PDB entry 5KFI | X-ray diffraction, 1.65 A resolution | chains A and T of the 3 polymer chains in the assembly

Chain A:
Protein: DNA polymerase eta
Organism: Homo sapiens
Notes: EC 2.7.7.7
UniProt: Q9Y253 (POLH_HUMAN); residue numbers follow UniProt; this construct covers 1-432
Sequence (435 residues; row label = number of the first residue in the row; numbers below 1 keep their minus sign (Gly-2 is residue -2)):
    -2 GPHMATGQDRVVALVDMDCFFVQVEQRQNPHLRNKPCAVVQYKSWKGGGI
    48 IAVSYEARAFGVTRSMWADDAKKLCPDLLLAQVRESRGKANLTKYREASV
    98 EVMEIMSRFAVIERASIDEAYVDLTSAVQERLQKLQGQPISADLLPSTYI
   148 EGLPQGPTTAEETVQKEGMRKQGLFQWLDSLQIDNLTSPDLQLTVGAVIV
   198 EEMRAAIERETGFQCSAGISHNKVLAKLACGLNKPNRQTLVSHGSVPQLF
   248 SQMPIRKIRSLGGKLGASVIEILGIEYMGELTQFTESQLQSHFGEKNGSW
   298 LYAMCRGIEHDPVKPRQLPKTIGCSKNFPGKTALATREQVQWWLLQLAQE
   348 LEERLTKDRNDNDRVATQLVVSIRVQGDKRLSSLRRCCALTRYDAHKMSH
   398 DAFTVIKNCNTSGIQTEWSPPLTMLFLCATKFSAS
Unresolved in the structure: 155-159
Differences from the reference sequence: expression tag (-2 to 0)
Swiss-Prot annotation at these positions:
  - binding site (Mg(2+)): Asp13, Met14, Asp115, Glu116
  - binding site (Mn(2+)): Asp13, Met14, Asp115, Glu116
  - binding site (a 2'-deoxyribonucleoside 5'-triphosphate): Arg61
  - natural variant: Val37 (deletion: In XPV), Leu75 (deletion: In XPV), Arg93 (R93P: In XPV), Arg111 (R111H: In XPV), Thr122 (T122P: In XPV), Gly153 (G153D: In a breast cancer sample), Thr191 (T191P: In XPV), Gly263 (G263V: In XPV), Val266 (V266D: In XPV), Gly295 (G295R: In XPV), Arg361 (R361S: In XPV)
  - mutagenesis: Tyr52 (Y52A/F: Reduces DNA polymerase activity; Y52E: Reduces DNA polymerase activity. Increases fidelity of replication and reduces translesion bypass), Arg61 (R61A: Reduces enzymatic activity by two-thirds), Ser62 (S62G: Increased DNA polymerase activity and translesion bypass compared to wild-type), Ala68 (A68S/V: Severe reduction in thymine dimer translesion bypass), Asn324 to Pro326 (Reduces binding to chromatin and to monoubiquitinated PCNA. Abolishes binding to monoubiquitinated PCNA; when associated with 705-E--H-713 Del)
Metal / ion sites: Mn2+ site 1: Asp13, Asp115, Glu116 (together with 2'-deoxyadenosine 5'-triphosphate) (shared with 2 residues of chain P); Ca2+: Asp13, Met14, Asp115 (together with 2'-deoxyadenosine 5'-triphosphate); Mn2+ site 2: Asp13, Met14, Asp115 (together with diphosphate) (shared with 1 residue of chain P)
Small-molecule neighbours:
  - : Asp13, Met14, Asp15, Cys16, Asp115, Lys231
  - diphosphate / 2'-deoxyadenosine 5'-triphosphate: Asp13, Met14, Asp15, Cys16, Phe17, Phe18, Ile48, Ala49, Tyr52, Arg55, Arg61, Ile114, Asp115, Glu116, Lys231

Chain T:
Molecule: 12-nt DNA strand
Sequence (12 nucleotides; row label = number of the first residue in the row):
     1 CATTATGACGCT
Small-molecule neighbours: diphosphate / 2'-deoxyadenosine 5'-triphosphate: DT3, DT4, DA5

Chain A / chain T interface:
Contacting residue pairs (40):
  Gln38(A) with DT4(T), hydrogen bond to the base
  Tyr39(A) with DT4(T), phosphate contact; DA5(T), hydrogen bond to the phosphate
  Trp42(A) with DA2(T), stacking on the base
  Ile47(A) with DT3(T), base contact
  Arg61(A) with DT3(T), base contact
  Ser62(A) with DT3(T), base contact
  Trp64(A) with DA2(T), phosphate contact; DT3(T), sugar contact
  Lys86(A) with DT6(T), salt bridge to the phosphate
  Leu89(A) with DA5(T), phosphate contact; DT6(T), phosphate contact
  Arg93(A) with DT6(T), salt bridge to the phosphate; DG7(T), salt bridge to the phosphate
  Lys293(A) with DG10(T), salt bridge to the phosphate
  Lys311(A) with DC9(T), salt bridge to the phosphate
  Arg313(A) with DA8(T), salt bridge to the phosphate; DC9(T), salt bridge to the phosphate
  Pro316(A) with DA8(T), phosphate contact
  Lys317(A) with DA8(T), hydrogen bond to the phosphate; DC9(T), salt bridge to the phosphate
  Thr318(A) with DG7(T), sugar contact; DA8(T), hydrogen bond to the phosphate
  Ile319(A) with DG7(T), phosphate contact
  Gly320(A) with DT6(T), sugar contact; DG7(T), hydrogen bond to the phosphate
  Cys321(A) with DT6(T), phosphate contact
  Ser322(A) with DA5(T), sugar contact; DT6(T), hydrogen bond to the phosphate
  Lys323(A) with DA5(T), salt bridge to the phosphate
  Asn324(A) with DT4(T), sugar contact; DA5(T), hydrogen bond to the phosphate
  Pro326(A) with DC1(T), phosphate contact; DA2(T), base contact; DT4(T), phosphate contact
  Gly327(A) with DC1(T), hydrogen bond to the phosphate; DA2(T), phosphate contact
  Thr329(A) with DA2(T), base contact
  Arg351(A) with DT6(T), salt bridge to the phosphate; DG7(T), salt bridge to the phosphate
Other interface residues (no listed pair), chain A (31 interface residues in all): Gly46, Ile48, Ala87, Arg111, Glu347

In short:
The interface between chain A and chain T involves 31 residues on one side and 10 on the other; the contacts
include 8 hydrogen bonds, 11 salt bridges and 1 aromatic stacking contact. Among the polar pairs are
Gln38(A)-DT4(T), Tyr39(A)-DA5(T) and Lys317(A)-DA8(T).
Chain A is DNA polymerase eta (Homo sapiens) and chain T is a 12-nt DNA strand; the structure, Human DNA
polymerase eta-DNA ternary complex: reaction with 10 mM Mn2+ for 120s, was determined by X-ray diffraction
together with 5KFA, 5KFB, 5KFC, 5KFD, 5KFE, 5KFF and 28 further entries from the same study.
